Entry 2JAO (X-ray diffraction, 2.00 A resolution); this record covers chain A.

# Chain A
Name: 5'(3')-deoxyribonucleotidase
Source organism: Mus musculus
Notes: EC 3.1.3.-
UniProt: Q9JM14 (NT5C_MOUSE); numbering as in UniProt (aligned over 1-200)
Sequence (200 residues; each row starts with the number of its first residue):
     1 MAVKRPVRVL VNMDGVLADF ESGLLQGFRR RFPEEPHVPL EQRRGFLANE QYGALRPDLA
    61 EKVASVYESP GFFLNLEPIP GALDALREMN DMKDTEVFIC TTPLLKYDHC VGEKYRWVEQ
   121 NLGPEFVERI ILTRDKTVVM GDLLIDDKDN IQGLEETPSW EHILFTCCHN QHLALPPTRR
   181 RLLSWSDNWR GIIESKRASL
Unresolved in the structure: 1-3, 200
Sequence notes: engineered mutation Asn12 (Asp in Q9JM14)
UniProt features mapped onto this chain:
  - active site: Asp14 (Proton donor)
  - binding site (Mg(2+)): Asp14, Asp147
  - binding site (substrate): Phe20, Phe46, Tyr67, Thr101, Lys136
  - modified residue: Thr102 (Phosphothreonine), Ser184 (Phosphoserine)
Bound ions: Mg2+: Asn12, Asp14, Asp147 (together with 2'-deoxyguanosine-5'-monophosphate)
Small-molecule neighbours: 2'-deoxyguanosine-5'-monophosphate (DGP): Asn12, Met13, Asp14, Phe20, Phe46, Leu47, Ala48, Asn49, Tyr67, Phe73, Thr101, Thr102, Pro103, Leu104, Cys110, Lys114, Lys136, Asp146, Asp147, Lys148

# Overview
Bound to chain A: 2'-deoxyguanosine-5'-monophosphate. The Mg2+ site is built by Asn12, Asp14 and Asp147. From
UniProt: active-site residue Asp14, Mg2+-binding residues Asp14 and Asp147 and 5 substrate-binding residues.
Chain A is 5'(3')-deoxyribonucleotidase (Mus musculus); the structure, Crystal structure of D12N variant of
mouse cytosolic 5'(3')- deoxyribonucleotidase (cdN) in complex with deoxyguanosine 5'- ..., was determined by
X-ray diffraction together with 2JAU, 2JAR and 2JAW from the same study.
